Entry 7F22 (X-ray diffraction, 1.41 A resolution); this record covers chains A and B.

[Chain A (and B)]
Name: L-lactate oxidase
Organism: Aerococcus viridans
Notes: chain B of this document is another copy of the same molecule, construct and numbering; everything in this record applies to it too
Chain sequence (736 residues; numbered 7 to 742; the number before each row is that of its first residue):
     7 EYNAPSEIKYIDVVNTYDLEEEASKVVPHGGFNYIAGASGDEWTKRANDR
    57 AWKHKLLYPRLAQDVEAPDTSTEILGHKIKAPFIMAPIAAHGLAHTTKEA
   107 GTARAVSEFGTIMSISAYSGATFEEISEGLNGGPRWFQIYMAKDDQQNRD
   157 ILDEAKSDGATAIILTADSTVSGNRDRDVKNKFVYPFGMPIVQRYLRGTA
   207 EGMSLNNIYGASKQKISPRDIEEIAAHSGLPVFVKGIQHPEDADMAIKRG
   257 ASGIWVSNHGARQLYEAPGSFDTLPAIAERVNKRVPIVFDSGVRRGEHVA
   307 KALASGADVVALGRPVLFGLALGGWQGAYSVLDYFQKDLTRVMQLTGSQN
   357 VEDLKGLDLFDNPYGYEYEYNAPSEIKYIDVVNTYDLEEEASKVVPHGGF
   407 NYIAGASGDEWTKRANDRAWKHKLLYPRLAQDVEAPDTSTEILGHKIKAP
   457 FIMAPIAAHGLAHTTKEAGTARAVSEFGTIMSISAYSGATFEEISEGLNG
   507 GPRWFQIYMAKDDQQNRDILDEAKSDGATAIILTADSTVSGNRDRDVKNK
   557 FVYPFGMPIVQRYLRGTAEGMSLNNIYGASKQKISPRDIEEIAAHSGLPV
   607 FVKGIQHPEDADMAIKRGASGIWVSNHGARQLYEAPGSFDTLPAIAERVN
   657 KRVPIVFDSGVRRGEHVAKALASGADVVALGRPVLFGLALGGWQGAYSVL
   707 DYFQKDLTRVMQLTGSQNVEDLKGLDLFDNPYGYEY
Not modelled in the structure: 375-742
Ligand contacts:
  - FMN (flavin mononucleotide): Y40, I41, A92, P93, I94, A95, S122, Y124, Q144, Y146, T172, K241, S263, H265, G266, R268, D296, S297, G298, V299, R300, G319, R320, P321
  - pyruvic acid (PYR): Y40, A95, Y124, Y146, R181, Y191, L211, Y215, H265, R268
Reported in the primary citation:
  - binding site for pyruvic acid: Y40, Y146, R181, R268
  - conformationally variable residues (side-chain flip): H265

[How chain A and chain B interact]
Contacting residue pairs (23; chain A residue first):
  K254(A) - D359(B)
  R286(A) - G362(B)  hydrogen bond (side chain-backbone)
  R286(A) - D364(B)  salt bridge
  N288(A) - L309(B)  hydrogen bond (side chain-backbone)
  N288(A) - A310(B)
  N288(A) - G312(B)
  N288(A) - K361(B)  hydrogen bond (side chain-backbone)
  K289(A) - K289(B)
  K289(A) - G312(B)
  K289(A) - D314(B)  salt bridge
  K289(A) - K361(B)
  R290(A) - E358(B)
  R290(A) - G362(B)
  L309(A) - N288(B)  hydrogen bond (backbone-side chain)
  A310(A) - N288(B)
  G312(A) - N288(B)
  D314(A) - K289(B)  salt bridge
  E358(A) - R290(B)
  D359(A) - K254(B)
  K361(A) - N288(B)  hydrogen bond (backbone-side chain)
  G362(A) - R286(B)  hydrogen bond (backbone-side chain)
  G362(A) - R290(B)
  D364(A) - R286(B)  salt bridge
Also at the interface, not in a pair above, chain A (20 interface residues in all): D250, E285, V291, P292, S311, G353
Also at the interface, not in a pair above, chain B (20 interface residues in all): R66, Q69, D250, E285, S311, G353

[Summary]
The chain A/chain B interface involves 20 residues from each chain; the contacts include 6 hydrogen bonds and
4 salt bridges. Polar pairs include R286(A)-D364(B), K289(A)-D314(B) and R286(A)-G362(B). Bound to chain A:
flavin mononucleotide and pyruvic acid. The paper reports a binding site for pyruvic acid at Y40(A), Y146(A)
and R181(A) among others; conformational variability at H265(A).
Both chains are L-lactate oxidase (Aerococcus viridans). Entry 7F22 (L-lactate oxidase with pyruvate) was
determined by X-ray diffraction (same publication as 7F1Y, 7F20 and 7F21).
